7EIN - chains A and B of the 4 polymer chains in the assembly; structure by X-ray diffraction, 1.70 A resolution.

== Chain A (and B) ==
Molecule: 3C-like proteinase
Organism: Severe acute respiratory syndrome coronavirus 2
Notes: EC 3.4.22.69; chain B of this document is another copy of the same molecule, construct and numbering; everything in this record applies to it too
Reference sequence: P0DTC1 (R1A_SARS2); residues 1-306 here correspond to UniProt positions 3264-3569 (UniProt number = residue number + 3263)
Amino-acid sequence (306 residues; row label = number of the first residue in the row):
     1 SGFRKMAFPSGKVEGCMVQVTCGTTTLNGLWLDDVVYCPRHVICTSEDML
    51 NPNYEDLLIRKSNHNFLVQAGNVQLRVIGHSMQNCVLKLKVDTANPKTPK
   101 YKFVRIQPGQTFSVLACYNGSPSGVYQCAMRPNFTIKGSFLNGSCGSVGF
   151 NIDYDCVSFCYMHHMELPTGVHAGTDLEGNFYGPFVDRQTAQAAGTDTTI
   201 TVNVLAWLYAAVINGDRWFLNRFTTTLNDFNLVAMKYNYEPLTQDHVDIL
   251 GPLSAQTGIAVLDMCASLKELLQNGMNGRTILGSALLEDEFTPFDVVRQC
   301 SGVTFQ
Not modelled in the structure: 301-306
What the authors report for this chain:
  - binding site for leupeptin: Cys145, His164, Glu166
  - catalytic residues: Cys145

== Chain A / chain B interface ==
Residue-residue contacts (73; chain A residue first):
  Ser1(A) - Gly138(B)
  Ser1(A) - Ser139(B)
  Ser1(A) - Phe140(B)  hydrogen bond (backbone-backbone)
  Ser1(A) - Leu141(B)
  Ser1(A) - Glu166(B)
  Ser1(A) - His172(B)  hydrogen bond (backbone-side chain)
  Gly2(A) - Gly138(B)
  Gly2(A) - Ser139(B)  hydrogen bond (backbone-side chain)
  Phe3(A) - Gly138(B)
  Arg4(A) - Lys5(B)
  Arg4(A) - Tyr126(B)
  Arg4(A) - Gln127(B)  hydrogen bond (side chain-backbone)
  Arg4(A) - Cys128(B)  hydrogen bond
  Arg4(A) - Lys137(B)  hydrogen bond (side chain-backbone)
  Arg4(A) - Gly138(B)
  Lys5(A) - Arg4(B)
  Lys5(A) - Tyr126(B)
  Met6(A) - Gly124(B)
  Met6(A) - Val125(B)
  Met6(A) - Tyr126(B)  hydrophobic
  Met6(A) - Ser139(B)
  Ala7(A) - Gly124(B)
  Ala7(A) - Val125(B)  hydrogen bond (backbone-backbone)
  Phe8(A) - Val125(B)
  Pro9(A) - Ser10(B)
  Pro9(A) - Glu14(B)
  Pro9(A) - Pro122(B)  hydrophobic
  Pro9(A) - Ser123(B)
  Pro9(A) - Gly124(B)
  Pro9(A) - Val125(B)  hydrophobic
  Ser10(A) - Pro9(B)
  Ser10(A) - Ser10(B)  hydrogen bond (side chain-backbone)
  Ser10(A) - Glu14(B)  hydrogen bond (backbone-side chain)
  Gly11(A) - Gly11(B)
  Gly11(A) - Glu14(B)  hydrogen bond (backbone-side chain)
  Glu14(A) - Pro9(B)
  Glu14(A) - Ser10(B)  hydrogen bond (side chain-backbone)
  Glu14(A) - Gly11(B)  hydrogen bond (side chain-backbone)
  Pro122(A) - Pro9(B)  hydrophobic
  Ser123(A) - Pro9(B)
  Gly124(A) - Met6(B)
  Gly124(A) - Ala7(B)
  Val125(A) - Met6(B)
  Val125(A) - Ala7(B)  hydrogen bond (backbone-backbone)
  Val125(A) - Pro9(B)  hydrophobic
  Tyr126(A) - Arg4(B)
  Tyr126(A) - Lys5(B)
  Tyr126(A) - Met6(B)  hydrophobic
  Gln127(A) - Arg4(B)  hydrogen bond (backbone-side chain)
  Cys128(A) - Arg4(B)  hydrogen bond
  Lys137(A) - Arg4(B)  hydrogen bond (backbone-side chain)
  Gly138(A) - Ser1(B)
  Gly138(A) - Gly2(B)
  Gly138(A) - Phe3(B)
  Gly138(A) - Arg4(B)
  Ser139(A) - Ser1(B)
  Ser139(A) - Gly2(B)  hydrogen bond (side chain-backbone)
  Ser139(A) - Met6(B)
  Ser139(A) - Gln299(B)  hydrogen bond
  Phe140(A) - Ser1(B)  hydrogen bond (backbone-backbone)
  Leu141(A) - Ser1(B)
  Leu141(A) - Gln299(B)
  Glu166(A) - Ser1(B)
  His172(A) - Ser1(B)  hydrogen bond (side chain-backbone)
  Thr280(A) - Leu286(B)
  Gly283(A) - Leu286(B)
  Ala285(A) - Ala285(B)  hydrophobic
  Ala285(A) - Leu286(B)  hydrophobic
  Leu286(A) - Thr280(B)
  Leu286(A) - Gly283(B)
  Leu286(A) - Ala285(B)  hydrophobic
  Gln299(A) - Ser139(B)  hydrogen bond
  Gln299(A) - Leu141(B)
Interface residues without a listed pair, chain A (33 interface residues in all): Leu115, Ser284
Interface residues without a listed pair, chain B (34 interface residues in all): Phe8, Leu115, Ser284, Arg298

== Summary ==
33 residues of chain A face 34 of chain B across their interface; the contacts include 21 hydrogen bonds.
Polar pairs include Ser1(A)-His172(B), Gly2(A)-Ser139(B) and Arg4(A)-Gln127(B). The paper reports the
catalytic residue Cys145(A); a binding site for leupeptin at Cys145(A), His164(A) and Glu166(A).
Chain A and chain B are both 3C-like proteinase (Severe acute respiratory syndrome coronavirus 2); the
structure, SARS-CoV-2 main proteinase complex with microbial metabolite leupeptin, was determined by X-ray
diffraction.
